5DHZ - chains H and M of the 3 polymer chains in the assembly; structure by X-ray diffraction, 4.30 A resolution (low resolution: residue-level contacts below are approximate; hydrogen-bond / salt-bridge calls are withheld).

Chain H:
Name: Anti-Rev Antibody Fab single-chain variable fragment, heavy chain
Source organism: Oryctolagus cuniculus
Notes: antibody fragment or engineered binder
Chain sequence (117 residues; numbered 1 to 117; the number before each row is that of its first residue):
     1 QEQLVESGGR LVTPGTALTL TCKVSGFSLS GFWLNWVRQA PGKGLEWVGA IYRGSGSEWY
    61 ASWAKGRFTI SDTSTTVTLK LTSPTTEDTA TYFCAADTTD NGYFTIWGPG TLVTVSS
Disulfides: Cys22-Cys94

Chain M:
Name: Protein Rev
Source organism: Human immunodeficiency virus 1
Reference sequence: Q76PP8 (Q76PP8_9HIV1); numbering as in UniProt (aligned over 1-65)
Chain sequence (65 residues; numbered 1 to 65; the number before each row is that of its first residue):
     1 MAGRSGDSDE DLLKAVRLIK FLYQSNPPPN PEGTRQARRN RRRRWRERQR QIHSISERIL
    61 STYLG
Disordered / not traced: 1-4, 30-38
Reported in the primary citation:
  - mutagenesis - L64A: unchanged stability
  - mutagenesis - L64A: unchanged binding to dimers
  - mutagenesis - P31A, W45L: decreased stability

Chain H / chain M interface:
Contacting residue pairs (16; chain H residue first):
  Trp33(H) - Leu18(M)
  Tyr52(H) - Leu18(M)
  Tyr52(H) - Leu22(M)
  Gly54(H) - Phe21(M)
  Ser55(H) - Phe21(M)
  Ser57(H) - Leu18(M)
  Glu58(H) - Lys14(M)
  Trp59(H) - Asp11(M)
  Trp59(H) - Lys14(M)
  Trp59(H) - Ala15(M)
  Trp59(H) - Tyr63(M)
  Lys65(H) - Asp7(M)
  Thr99(H) - Gln51(M)
  Asp100(H) - Arg48(M)
  Asp100(H) - Ile55(M)
  Asn101(H) - Gln51(M)

Overview:
The chain H/chain M interface involves 11 residues from each chain. The paper reports that P31A and W45L of
chain M reduce stability; L64A of chain M leaves stability unchanged.
Chain H is Anti-Rev Antibody Fab single-chain variable fragment, heavy chain (Oryctolagus cuniculus) and chain
M is Protein Rev (Human immunodeficiency virus 1); the structure, HIV-1 Rev NTD dimers with variable crossing
angles, was determined by X-ray diffraction (same publication as 5DHV, 5DHX and 5DHY).
